PDB entry 6P1S | X-ray diffraction, 1.75 A resolution | chains A and P of the 4 polymer chains in the assembly

[Chain A]
Protein: DNA-directed DNA/RNA polymerase mu
Organism: Homo sapiens
Notes: EC 2.7.7.7
UniProtKB: Q9NP87 (DPOLM_HUMAN); residue numbers follow UniProt; this construct covers 134-397, 410-494
Sequence (354 residues; each row starts with the number of its first residue; note: 12 numbers in that range are skipped by the numbering (no residue carries them; nothing is unmodelled there)):
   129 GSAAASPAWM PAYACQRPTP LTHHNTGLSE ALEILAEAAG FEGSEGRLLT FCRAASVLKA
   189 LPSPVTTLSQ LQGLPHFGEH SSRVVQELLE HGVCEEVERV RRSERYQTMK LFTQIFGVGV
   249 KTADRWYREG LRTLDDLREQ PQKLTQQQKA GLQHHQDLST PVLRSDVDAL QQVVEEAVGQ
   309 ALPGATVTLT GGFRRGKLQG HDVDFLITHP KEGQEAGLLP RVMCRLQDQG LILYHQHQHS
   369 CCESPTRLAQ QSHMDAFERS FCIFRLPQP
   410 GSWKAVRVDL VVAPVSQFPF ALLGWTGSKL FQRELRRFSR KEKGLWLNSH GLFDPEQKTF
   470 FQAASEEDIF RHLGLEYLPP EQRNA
Disordered / not traced: 129-137, 365-384
Sequence notes: expression tag (129-133); linker (410)
Curated features (UniProtKB/Swiss-Prot):
  - region: Arg323 to Asp332 (Involved in ssDNA binding)
  - binding site (Mg(2+)): Asp330, Asp332, Asp418
  - site: Gly433 (Responsible for the low discrimination between dNTP and rNTP)

[Chain P]
Molecule: 5-nt DNA/RNA hybrid strand
Sequence (5 nucleotides; each row starts with the number of its first residue):
     1 CGTAA

[How chain A and chain P interact]
Residue-residue contacts (32):
  Ile243(A) - DT3(P)  phosphate contact
  Phe244(A) - DT3(P)  phosphate contact
  Gly245(A) - DG2(P)  phosphate contact
  Gly245(A) - DT3(P)  hydrogen bond to the phosphate
  Val246(A) - DG2(P)  hydrogen bond to the phosphate
  Val246(A) - DT3(P)  hydrogen bond to the phosphate
  Gly247(A) - DG2(P)  hydrogen bond to the phosphate
  Gly247(A) - DT3(P)  phosphate contact
  Lys249(A) - DC1(P)  phosphate contact
  Lys249(A) - DG2(P)  phosphate contact
  Thr250(A) - DC1(P)  hydrogen bond to the phosphate
  Thr250(A) - DG2(P)  hydrogen bond to the phosphate
  Gln275(A) - DG2(P)  sugar contact
  Arg323(A) - A5(P)  hydrogen bond to the phosphate
  His329(A) - DA4(P)  salt bridge to the phosphate
  His329(A) - A5(P)  phosphate contact
  Asp330(A) - A5(P)  phosphate contact
  Asp332(A) - DA4(P)  phosphate contact
  Asp332(A) - A5(P)  phosphate contact
  Phe389(A) - DT3(P)  sugar contact
  Phe389(A) - DA4(P)  sugar contact
  Arg416(A) - DT3(P)  phosphate contact
  Arg416(A) - DA4(P)  salt bridge to the phosphate
  Asp418(A) - DA4(P)  sugar contact
  Asp418(A) - A5(P)  phosphate contact
  Gly433(A) - A5(P)  hydrogen bond to the sugar
  Trp434(A) - DA4(P)  sugar contact
  Trp434(A) - A5(P)  hydrogen bond to the sugar
  Thr435(A) - A5(P)  sugar contact
  Gly436(A) - A5(P)  hydrogen bond to the sugar
  Lys438(A) - A5(P)  base contact
  Gln441(A) - A5(P)  sugar contact
Also at the interface, not in a pair above, chain A (26 interface residues in all): Val248, Gly319, Arg387, Ser437, Arg445

[Summary]
The interface between chain A and chain P involves 26 residues on one side and 5 on the other; the contacts
include 10 hydrogen bonds and 2 salt bridges. Polar contacts include Gly433(A)-A5(P), Trp434(A)-A5(P) and
Gly436(A)-A5(P). UniProt lists 3 Mg2+-binding residues on chain A.
Chain A is DNA-directed DNA/RNA polymerase mu (Homo sapiens) and chain P is a 5-nt DNA/RNA hybrid strand; the
structure, Post-catalytic nicked complex of human DNA Polymerase Mu with 1-nt gapped substrate containing
template 8OG and ..., was determined by X-ray diffraction, deposited together with 6P1M, 6P1N, 6P1O, 6P1P,
6P1Q, 6P1R and 4 further entries.
